8AA0 - chains E and G of the 8 polymer chains in the assembly; structure by electron microscopy, 3.20 A resolution.

# Chain E
Molecule: Glycoside hydrolase family 32
From: Bacteroides thetaiotaomicron VPI-5482
Reference sequence: Q8A6W6 (Q8A6W6_BACTN); residues -19 to 503 here correspond to UniProt positions 1-523 (UniProt number = residue number + 20)
Chain sequence (523 residues; row label = number of the first residue in the row; numbers below 1 keep their minus sign (Met-19 is residue -19)):
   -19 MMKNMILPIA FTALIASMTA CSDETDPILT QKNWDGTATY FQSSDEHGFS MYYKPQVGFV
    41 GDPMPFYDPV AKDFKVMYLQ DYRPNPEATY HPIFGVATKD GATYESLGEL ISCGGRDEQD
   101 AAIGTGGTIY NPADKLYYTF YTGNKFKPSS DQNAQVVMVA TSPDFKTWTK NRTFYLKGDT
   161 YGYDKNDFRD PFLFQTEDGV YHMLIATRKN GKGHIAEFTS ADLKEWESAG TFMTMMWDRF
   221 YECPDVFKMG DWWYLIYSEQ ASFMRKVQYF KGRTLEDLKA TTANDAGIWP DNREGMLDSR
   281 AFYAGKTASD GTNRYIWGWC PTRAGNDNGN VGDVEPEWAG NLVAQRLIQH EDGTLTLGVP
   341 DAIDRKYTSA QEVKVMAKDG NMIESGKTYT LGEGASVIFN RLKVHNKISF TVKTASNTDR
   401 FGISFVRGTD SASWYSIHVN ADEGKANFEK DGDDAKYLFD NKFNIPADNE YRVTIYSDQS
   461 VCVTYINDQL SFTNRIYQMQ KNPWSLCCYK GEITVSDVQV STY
Not modelled in the structure: -19 to 6
What the authors report for this chain:
  - catalytic residues: Asp42 (citing earlier work)

# Chain G
Molecule: DUF4960 domain-containing protein
From: Bacteroides thetaiotaomicron VPI-5482
Reference sequence: Q8A6W5 (Q8A6W5_BACTN); residues -22 to 438 here correspond to UniProt positions 1-461 (UniProt number = residue number + 23)
Chain sequence (461 residues; numbered -22 to 438; the number before each row is that of its first residue; numbers below 1 keep their minus sign (Met-22 is residue -22)):
   -22 MKSIIKQLYT ILLVTVACLT VTGCSDDFKS GLRLDGDVWV NSIRLDEYAG TVDYQNKAIV
    38 VGVPYDYDIT RMVVTEMNLS EGAKASIAIG ETIDFSLPVS LTVKNGDVQM SYTITVKRDE
    98 AKILTFKLND TYVGKVDQLS KTISVVVPLT VDITQLKGTF TVTDGATVTP ASGSIQDFTN
   158 PVTYTATYRS AVTPYVVTVT QGNVIPTAFV GTASSVSLLT SPEEKAAAQW MMDNVSMSEY
   218 ISFKDVVDGK VDLGKYTAIW WHFHADNGDN PPLPDDAKAA AEKFKVYYQN GGNLLLTRYA
   278 TFYIANLGIA KDERVPNNSW GGNEDSPEIT SAPWSFLITG SESHPLFQDL RWKDGDKSTV
   338 YTCDAGYAIT NSTAQWHIGT DWGGYDDLNA WRNLTGGIDL AHGGDGAVVI AEFEPRSNSG
   398 RTLCIGSGCY DWYGKGVDAS ADYYHYNVEQ MTLNAINYLC K
Not modelled in the structure: -22 to 3, 99-438
What the authors report for this chain:
  - mutagenesis - W297A/W359A: abolished binding to FOS

# Interface between chain E and chain G
Pairs across the interface - 13 pairs, chain E then chain G:
  Asp97(E) with Pro75(G)
  Glu98(E) with Pro75(G); Val76(G); Ser77(G), hydrogen bond
  Gln99(E) with Leu74(G)
  Arg152(E) with Ile64(G); Ile70(G); Asp71(G), hydrogen bond (backbone-backbone); Val76(G); Ser77(G)
  Thr153(E) with Arg48(G), hydrogen bond (backbone-side chain); Thr69(G)
  Tyr155(E) with Asp71(G)
Also at the interface, not in a pair above, chain E (8 interface residues in all): Lys125, Lys157
Also at the interface, not in a pair above, chain G (10 interface residues in all): Ser73

# In short
8 residues of chain E face 10 of chain G across their interface, with 3 hydrogen bonds. Polar pairs include
Glu98(E)-Ser77(G), Thr153(E)-Arg48(G) and Arg152(E)-Asp71(G). From the paper: the catalytic residue Asp42(E);
W297A/W359A of chain G abolish binding to FOS.
Here chain E is Glycoside hydrolase family 32 and chain G is DUF4960 domain-containing protein, both from
Bacteroides thetaiotaomicron VPI-5482. Entry 8AA0 (Levan utilisation machinery (utilisome) with levan
fructo-oligosaccharides DP 8-12) was determined by electron microscopy together with 8A9Y, 8AA1, 8AA2 and 8AA3
from the same study.
